1SA0 - chains A and B of the 5 polymer chains in the assembly; structure by X-ray diffraction, 3.58 A resolution.

[Chain A]
Protein: Tubulin alpha chain
Organism: Bos taurus
UniProtKB: P02550 (TBA_PIG); residue numbers follow UniProt; this construct covers 1-451
Chain sequence (451 residues; numbered 1 to 451; the number before each row is that of its first residue):
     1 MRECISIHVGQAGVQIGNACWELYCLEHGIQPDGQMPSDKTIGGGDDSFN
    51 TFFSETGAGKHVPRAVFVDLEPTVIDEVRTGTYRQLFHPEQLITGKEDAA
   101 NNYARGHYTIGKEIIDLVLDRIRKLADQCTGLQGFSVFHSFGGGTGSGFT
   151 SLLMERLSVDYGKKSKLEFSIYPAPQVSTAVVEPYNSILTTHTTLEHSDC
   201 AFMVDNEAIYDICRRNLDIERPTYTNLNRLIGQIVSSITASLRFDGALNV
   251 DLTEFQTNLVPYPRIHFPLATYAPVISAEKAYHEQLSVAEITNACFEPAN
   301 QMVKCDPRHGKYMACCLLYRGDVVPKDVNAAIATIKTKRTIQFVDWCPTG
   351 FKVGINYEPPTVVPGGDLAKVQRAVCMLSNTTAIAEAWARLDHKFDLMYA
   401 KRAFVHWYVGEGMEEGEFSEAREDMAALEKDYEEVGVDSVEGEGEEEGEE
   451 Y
Unresolved in the structure: 1, 38-46, 438-451
Metal / ion sites: Mg2+: Gly144 (together with GTP)
Residues lining bound ligands:
  - CN2 (2-mercapto-N-[1,2,3,10-tetramethoxy-9-oxo-5,6,7,9-tetrahydro-benzo[a]heptalen-7-yl]acetamide): Ser178, Thr179, Ala180, Val181
  - GTP: Gly10, Gln11, Ala12, Gln15, Ile16, Asp69, Glu71, Asp98, Ala99, Ala100, Asn101, Ser140, Gly142, Gly143, Gly144, Thr145, Gly146, Ile171, Pro173, Val177, Ser178, Thr179, Glu183, Asn206, Tyr224, Asn228, Ile231

[Chain B]
Protein: Tubulin beta chain
Organism: Bos taurus
UniProtKB: P02554 (TBB_PIG); residue numbers follow UniProt; this construct covers 1-44, 47-360, 369-445
Chain sequence (445 residues; numbered 1 to 455; 10 numbers in that range are skipped by the numbering (no residue carries them; nothing is unmodelled there); the number before each row is that of its first residue):
     1 MREIVHIQAGQCGNQIGAKFWEVISDEHGIDPTGSYHGDSDLQL
    47 ERINVYYNEAAGNKYVPRAILVDLEPGTMDSVRSGPFGQIFRPDNFVFGQ
    97 SGAGNNWAKGHYTEGAELVDSVLDVVRKESESCDCLQGFQLTHSLGGGTG
   147 SGMGTLLISKIREEYPDRIMNTFSVVPSPKVSDTVVEPYNATLSVHQLVE
   197 NTDETYCIDNEALYDICFRTLKLTTPTYGDLNHLVSATMSGVTTCLRFPG
   247 QLNADLRKLAVNMVPFPRLHFFMPGFAPLTSRGSQQYRALTVPELTQQMF
   297 DAKNMMAACDPRHGRYLTVAAVFRGRMSMKEVDEQMLNVQNKNSSYFVEW
   347 IPNNVKTAVCDIPP
   369 RGLKMSATFIGNSTAIQELFKRISEQFTAMFRRKAFLHWYTGEGMDEMEF
   419 TEAESNMNDLVSEYQQYQDATADEQGEFEEEGEEDEA
Unresolved in the structure: 1, 278-285, 439-455
Metal / ion sites: Mg2+: Asn101 (together with GDP)
Residues lining bound ligands:
  - CN2 (2-mercapto-N-[1,2,3,10-tetramethoxy-9-oxo-5,6,7,9-tetrahydro-benzo[a]heptalen-7-yl]acetamide): Val238, Cys241, Leu242, Leu248, Ala250, Lys254, Leu255, Asn258, Met259, Thr314, Val315, Ala316, Val318, Asn350, Lys352, Ile378
  - GDP (guanosine-5'-diphosphate): Gly10, Gln11, Cys12, Gln15, Ile16, Asn101, Ser140, Gly142, Gly143, Gly144, Thr145, Gly146, Ser147, Val171, Pro173, Val177, Ser178, Asp179, Glu183, Asn206, Leu209, Tyr224, Leu227, Asn228

[Interface between chain A and chain B]
Contacting residue pairs (45):
  Glu71(A) with Asn249(B)
  Glu97(A) with Arg2(B), salt bridge; Arg164(B), salt bridge
  Asp98(A) with Asp251(B); Lys254(B), salt bridge
  Ala100(A) with Lys254(B); Val257(B)
  Asn101(A) with Lys254(B)
  Arg105(A) with Arg253(B)
  Pro175(A) with Asn349(B)
  Ser178(A) with Lys352(B)
  Thr179(A) with Lys352(B), hydrogen bond
  Ala180(A) with Asn258(B)
  Val181(A) with Asn258(B); Ile347(B), hydrophobic; Asn349(B)
  Val182(A) with Asn258(B)
  Glu220(A) with Met325(B); Lys326(B)
  Arg221(A) with Met325(B)
  Lys394(A) with Pro348(B); Asn349(B)
  Leu397(A) with Glu345(B); Trp346(B); Pro348(B), hydrophobic
  Met398(A) with Trp346(B); Ile347(B), hydrophobic; Pro348(B)
  Lys401(A) with Phe262(B); Trp346(B); Ala438(B)
  Arg402(A) with Phe262(B)
  Ala403(A) with Pro261(B); Phe262(B), hydrophobic
  Phe404(A) with Val257(B); Asn258(B); Pro261(B), hydrophobic; Ile347(B), hydrophobic
  His406(A) with Val260(B); Pro261(B), hydrogen bond (side chain-backbone); Phe262(B); Pro263(B)
  Trp407(A) with Ala256(B); Val257(B), hydrophobic; Val260(B), hydrogen bond (side chain-backbone)
Also at the interface, not in a pair above, chain B (25 interface residues in all): Thr314, Asn350, Tyr435

[In short]
Chain A and chain B form an interface of 23 and 25 residues respectively, with 3 hydrogen bonds and 3 salt
bridges. Among the polar pairs are Glu97(A)-Arg2(B), Glu97(A)-Arg164(B) and Asp98(A)-Lys254(B). Compound CN2
is bound between chain A and chain B.
Here chain A is Tubulin alpha chain and chain B is Tubulin beta chain, both from Bos taurus. Entry 1SA0
(Tubulin-colchicine: stathmin-like domain complex) was determined by X-ray diffraction (same publication as
1SA1).
